PDB entry 8QNO | X-ray diffraction, 2.03 A resolution | chains A and B

# Chain A (and B)
Name: Adenosylhomocysteinase
Organism: Pyrococcus furiosus
Notes: EC 3.3.1.1; chain B of this document is another copy of the same molecule, construct and numbering; everything in this record applies to it too
UniProtKB: P50251 (SAHH_PYRFU); numbering as in UniProt (aligned over 1-421)
Chain sequence (441 residues; row label = number of the first residue in the row; numbers below 1 keep their minus sign (Met-19 is residue -19)):
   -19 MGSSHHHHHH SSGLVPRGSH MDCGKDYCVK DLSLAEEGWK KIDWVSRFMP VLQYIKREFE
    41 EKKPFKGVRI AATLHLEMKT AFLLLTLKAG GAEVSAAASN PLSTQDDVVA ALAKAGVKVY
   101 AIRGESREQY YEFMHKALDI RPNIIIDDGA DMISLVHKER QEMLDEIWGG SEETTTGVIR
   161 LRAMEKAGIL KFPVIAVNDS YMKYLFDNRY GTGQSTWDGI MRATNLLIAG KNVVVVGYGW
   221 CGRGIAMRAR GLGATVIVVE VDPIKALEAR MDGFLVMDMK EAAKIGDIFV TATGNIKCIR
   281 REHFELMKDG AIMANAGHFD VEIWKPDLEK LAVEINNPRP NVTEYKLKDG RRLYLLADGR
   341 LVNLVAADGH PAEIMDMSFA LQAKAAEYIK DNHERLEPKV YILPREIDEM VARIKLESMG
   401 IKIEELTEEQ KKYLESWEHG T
Unresolved in the structure: -19 to 0
Disulfide bonds: Cys3-Cys8
Construct notes: initiating methionine (-19); expression tag (-18 to 0)
Small-molecule neighbours:
  - NAD (nicotinamide-adenine-dinucleotide): Thr154, Thr155, Thr156, Lys183, Asp187, Asn188, Thr192, Val216, Gly217, Tyr218, Gly219, Trp220, Cys221, Gly222, Val239, Glu240, Val241, Asp242, Lys245, Ala272, Thr273, Gly274, Asn275, Cys278, Ala296, Gly297, His298, Glu302, Leu341, Asn343, Leu344, His350
  - inosine (NOS): His55, Glu57, Lys59, Thr60, Asp128, Glu153, Thr154, Lys183, Asp187, His298, Leu341, Asn343, Leu344, Asp348, Gly349, His350, Met355, Phe359

# Chain A / chain B interface
Pairs across the interface (74):
  Glu17(A) - Arg319(B)  salt bridge
  Lys20(A) - Asn317(B)  hydrogen bond (side chain-backbone)
  Lys20(A) - Pro318(B)  hydrogen bond (side chain-backbone)
  Lys21(A) - Arg319(B)
  Trp24(A) - Thr204(B)  hydrogen bond (side chain-backbone)
  Trp24(A) - Arg319(B)
  Trp24(A) - Val322(B)  hydrophobic
  Trp24(A) - Tyr334(B)  hydrophobic
  Arg27(A) - Glu324(B)  salt bridge
  Arg27(A) - Arg332(B)
  Arg27(A) - Tyr334(B)  hydrogen bond
  Phe28(A) - Leu206(B)  hydrophobic
  Phe28(A) - Tyr334(B)  hydrophobic
  Met58(A) - Asn205(B)
  Lys59(A) - Asn205(B)  hydrogen bond
  Gln194(A) - Met201(B)
  Gln194(A) - Leu206(B)  hydrogen bond (side chain-backbone)
  Gln194(A) - Leu207(B)
  Gln194(A) - Ile208(B)  hydrogen bond (side chain-backbone)
  Met201(A) - Gln194(B)  hydrogen bond
  Met201(A) - Met201(B)  hydrophobic
  Arg202(A) - Arg202(B)
  Thr204(A) - Trp24(B)  hydrogen bond (backbone-side chain)
  Asn205(A) - Met58(B)
  Asn205(A) - Lys59(B)  hydrogen bond
  Asn205(A) - Asp348(B)
  Asn205(A) - Gly349(B)
  Asn205(A) - His350(B)
  Asn205(A) - Pro351(B)
  Asn205(A) - Ala352(B)  hydrogen bond (backbone-backbone)
  Leu206(A) - Phe28(B)  hydrophobic
  Leu206(A) - Gln194(B)  hydrogen bond (backbone-side chain)
  Leu206(A) - Pro351(B)
  Leu206(A) - Glu353(B)
  Leu207(A) - Gln194(B)
  Leu207(A) - Pro351(B)
  Leu207(A) - Glu353(B)  hydrogen bond (backbone-side chain)
  Leu207(A) - Ile354(B)  hydrophobic
  Ile208(A) - Gln194(B)  hydrogen bond (backbone-side chain)
  Ala209(A) - Arg228(B)
  Gly210(A) - Met399(B)
  Lys211(A) - Glu353(B)  salt bridge
  Arg228(A) - Ala209(B)
  Arg228(A) - Gly231(B)  hydrogen bond (side chain-backbone)
  Arg228(A) - Leu232(B)
  Arg228(A) - Gly233(B)
  Gly231(A) - Arg228(B)  hydrogen bond (backbone-side chain)
  Gly231(A) - Gly231(B)
  Leu232(A) - Arg228(B)
  Gly233(A) - Arg228(B)
  Gly290(A) - Phe28(B)
  Asn317(A) - Lys20(B)  hydrogen bond (backbone-side chain)
  Pro318(A) - Lys20(B)
  Arg319(A) - Lys21(B)
  Arg319(A) - Trp24(B)
  Val322(A) - Trp24(B)  hydrophobic
  Glu324(A) - Arg27(B)  salt bridge
  Arg332(A) - Arg27(B)
  Tyr334(A) - Trp24(B)  hydrophobic
  Tyr334(A) - Arg27(B)  hydrogen bond
  Tyr334(A) - Phe28(B)  hydrophobic
  Asp348(A) - Asn205(B)
  Gly349(A) - Asn205(B)
  His350(A) - Asn205(B)
  Pro351(A) - Asn205(B)
  Pro351(A) - Leu206(B)
  Pro351(A) - Leu207(B)
  Ala352(A) - Asn205(B)  hydrogen bond (backbone-backbone)
  Ala352(A) - Leu206(B)  hydrophobic
  Glu353(A) - Leu206(B)
  Glu353(A) - Leu207(B)  hydrogen bond (side chain-backbone)
  Glu353(A) - Lys211(B)  salt bridge
  Ile354(A) - Leu207(B)  hydrophobic
  Met399(A) - Gly210(B)
Other interface residues (no listed pair), chain A (43 interface residues in all): Val25, Asp198, Met227, Ile292
Other interface residues (no listed pair), chain B (43 interface residues in all): Val25, Asp198, Met227, Gly290, Ile292, Pro320

# Summary
Chain A and chain B each contribute 43 residues to their interface; the contacts include 20 hydrogen bonds and
5 salt bridges. Polar pairs include Glu17(A)-Arg319(B), Arg27(A)-Glu324(B) and Lys211(A)-Glu353(B). Bound to
chain A: inosine and NAD.
Chain A and chain B are both Adenosylhomocysteinase (Pyrococcus furiosus); the structure, Crystal structure of
S-adenosyl-L-homocysteine hydrolase treated at 368 K from Pyrococcus furiosus in complex with inosine, was
determined by X-ray diffraction together with 8COD, 7R37, 7R38 and 7R39 from the same study.
